Entry 3MQS (X-ray diffraction, 2.40 A resolution); this record covers chains C and D.

[Chain C]
Molecule: Ubiquitin carboxyl-terminal hydrolase 7
Organism: Homo sapiens
Notes: EC 3.1.2.15
UniProtKB: Q93009 (UBP7_HUMAN); residue numbers follow UniProt; this construct covers 54-205
Sequence (155 residues; numbered 51 to 205; the number before each row is that of its first residue):
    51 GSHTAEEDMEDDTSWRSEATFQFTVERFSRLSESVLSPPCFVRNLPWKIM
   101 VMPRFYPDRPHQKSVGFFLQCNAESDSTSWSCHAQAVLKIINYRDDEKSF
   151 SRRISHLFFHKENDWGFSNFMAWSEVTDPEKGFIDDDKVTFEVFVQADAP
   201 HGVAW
Disordered / not traced: 51-62, 106-111
Differences from the reference sequence: expression tag (51-53)
UniProt features mapped onto this chain:
  - mutagenesis: Asp-164 (D164A: Decreased binding to p53/TP53 and MDM2), Trp-165 (W165A: Loss of binding to p53/TP53 and MDM2)

[Chain D]
Molecule: Hdm2 peptide
Sequence (10 residues; each row starts with the number of its first residue):
   394 YSQPSTSSSI
Disordered / not traced: 394, 402-403

[How chain C and chain D interact]
Residue-residue contacts (18; chain C residue first):
  Met-100(C) / Ser-400(D)
  Met-102(C) / Ser-400(D)
  Arg-104(C) / Ser-400(D)  hydrogen bond (side chain-backbone)
  Phe-118(C) / Ser-398(D)
  Phe-118(C) / Thr-399(D)
  Phe-118(C) / Ser-400(D)
  Arg-152(C) / Ser-395(D)
  Glu-162(C) / Thr-399(D)
  Asp-164(C) / Thr-399(D)
  Asp-164(C) / Ser-400(D)  hydrogen bond
  Trp-165(C) / Pro-397(D)
  Trp-165(C) / Ser-398(D)
  Trp-165(C) / Thr-399(D)
  Gly-166(C) / Pro-397(D)
  Gly-166(C) / Ser-398(D)  hydrogen bond (backbone-backbone)
  Phe-167(C) / Ser-395(D)
  Phe-167(C) / Pro-397(D)  hydrophobic
  Asn-169(C) / Ser-395(D)
Also at the interface, not in a pair above, chain D (6 interface residues in all): Gln-396

[Summary]
Chain C and chain D form an interface of 11 and 6 residues respectively, with 3 hydrogen bonds. Polar pairs
include Arg-104(C)/Ser-400(D), Asp-164(C)/Ser-400(D) and Gly-166(C)/Ser-398(D). UniProt lists 2 mutagenesis
sites on chain C.
Chain C is Ubiquitin carboxyl-terminal hydrolase 7 (Homo sapiens) and chain D is Hdm2 peptide; the structure,
Crystal Structure of the USP7:Hdm2(PSTS) complex, was determined by X-ray diffraction.
